1JXH - chains A and B; structure by X-ray diffraction, 2.30 A resolution.

[Chain A (and B)]
Name: Phosphomethylpyrimidine kinase
Organism: Salmonella typhimurium
Notes: EC 2.7.4.7; chain B of this document is another copy of the same molecule, construct and numbering; everything in this record applies to it too
UniProt: P55882 (THID_SALTY); numbering as in UniProt (aligned over 1-266)
Amino-acid sequence (288 residues; row label = number of the first residue in the row; numbers below 1 keep their minus sign (Met-21 is residue -21)):
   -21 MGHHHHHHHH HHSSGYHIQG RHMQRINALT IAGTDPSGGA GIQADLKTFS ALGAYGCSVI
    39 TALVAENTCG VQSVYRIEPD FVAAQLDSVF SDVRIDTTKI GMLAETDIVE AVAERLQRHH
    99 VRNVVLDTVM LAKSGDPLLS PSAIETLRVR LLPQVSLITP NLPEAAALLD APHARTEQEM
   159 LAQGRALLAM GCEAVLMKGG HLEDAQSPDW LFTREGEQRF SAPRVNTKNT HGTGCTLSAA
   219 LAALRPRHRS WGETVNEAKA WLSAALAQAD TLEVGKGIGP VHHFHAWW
Unresolved in the structure: -21 to 0, 110-115, 178-186, 199-201
Construct notes: expression tag (-21 to 0)

[Chain A / chain B interface]
Pairs across the interface (95; chain A residue first):
  Arg3(A) - Thr249(B)  hydrogen bond
  Arg3(A) - Glu251(B)
  Arg3(A) - His260(B)
  Arg3(A) - Trp266(B)  hydrogen bond (side chain-backbone)
  Asn5(A) - Glu251(B)  hydrogen bond (side chain-backbone)
  Thr12(A) - Ile38(B)
  Pro14(A) - Cys35(B)
  Pro14(A) - Ser36(B)  hydrogen bond (backbone-backbone)
  Pro14(A) - Val67(B)  hydrophobic
  Ser15(A) - Tyr33(B)  hydrogen bond (backbone-side chain)
  Ser15(A) - Cys35(B)
  Gly16(A) - Tyr33(B)  hydrogen bond (backbone-side chain)
  Gly16(A) - Gly34(B)
  Gly17(A) - Tyr33(B)  hydrogen bond (backbone-side chain)
  Gln21(A) - Leu24(B)
  Gln21(A) - Ser36(B)  hydrogen bond
  Leu24(A) - Gln21(B)
  Lys25(A) - Tyr33(B)
  Lys25(A) - Gly34(B)  hydrogen bond (side chain-backbone)
  Ser28(A) - Phe262(B)
  Ser28(A) - Trp266(B)  hydrogen bond (backbone-side chain)
  Gly31(A) - Trp266(B)
  Ala32(A) - Trp266(B)
  Tyr33(A) - Ser15(B)  hydrogen bond (side chain-backbone)
  Tyr33(A) - Gly16(B)  hydrogen bond (side chain-backbone)
  Tyr33(A) - Gly17(B)  hydrogen bond (side chain-backbone)
  Tyr33(A) - Lys25(B)
  Tyr33(A) - Val252(B)  hydrophobic
  Tyr33(A) - Pro258(B)
  Tyr33(A) - Trp266(B)
  Gly34(A) - Gly16(B)
  Gly34(A) - Lys25(B)  hydrogen bond (backbone-side chain)
  Cys35(A) - Pro14(B)
  Cys35(A) - Ser15(B)
  Ser36(A) - Pro14(B)  hydrogen bond (backbone-backbone)
  Ser36(A) - Gln21(B)  hydrogen bond
  Ile38(A) - Thr12(B)
  Ile38(A) - Ile38(B)  hydrophobic
  Ile38(A) - Leu41(B)  hydrophobic
  Leu41(A) - Ile38(B)  hydrophobic
  Leu41(A) - Ile55(B)  hydrophobic
  Leu41(A) - Phe59(B)  hydrophobic
  Val42(A) - Phe59(B)
  Ala43(A) - Phe59(B)
  Ala43(A) - Ser66(B)
  Glu44(A) - Ser66(B)
  Asn45(A) - Ser66(B)  hydrogen bond (side chain-backbone)
  Asn45(A) - Ser69(B)
  Asn45(A) - Asp70(B)
  Thr46(A) - Asp70(B)  hydrogen bond (backbone-side chain)
  Cys47(A) - Asp70(B)
  Gln50(A) - Ser66(B)  hydrogen bond
  Ser51(A) - Phe59(B)
  Tyr53(A) - Ile55(B)  hydrophobic
  Tyr53(A) - Glu56(B)  hydrogen bond (side chain-backbone)
  Tyr53(A) - Phe59(B)  hydrophobic
  Ile55(A) - Leu41(B)  hydrophobic
  Ile55(A) - Tyr53(B)  hydrophobic
  Glu56(A) - Tyr53(B)  hydrogen bond (backbone-side chain)
  Phe59(A) - Leu41(B)  hydrophobic
  Phe59(A) - Val42(B)
  Phe59(A) - Ala43(B)
  Phe59(A) - Ser51(B)
  Phe59(A) - Tyr53(B)  hydrophobic
  Ser66(A) - Ala43(B)
  Ser66(A) - Glu44(B)
  Ser66(A) - Asn45(B)  hydrogen bond (backbone-side chain)
  Ser66(A) - Gln50(B)  hydrogen bond
  Val67(A) - Pro14(B)  hydrophobic
  Ser69(A) - Asn45(B)
  Ser69(A) - Lys254(B)
  Asp70(A) - Asn45(B)
  Asp70(A) - Thr46(B)  hydrogen bond (side chain-backbone)
  Asp70(A) - Cys47(B)
  Asp70(A) - Gly253(B)
  Asp70(A) - Lys254(B)  hydrogen bond (side chain-backbone)
  Arg72(A) - Glu251(B)  salt bridge
  Thr249(A) - Arg3(B)  hydrogen bond
  Glu251(A) - Arg3(B)
  Glu251(A) - Asn5(B)  hydrogen bond (backbone-side chain)
  Glu251(A) - Arg72(B)  salt bridge
  Val252(A) - Tyr33(B)  hydrophobic
  Gly253(A) - Asp70(B)
  Gly253(A) - Val71(B)
  Lys254(A) - Ser69(B)
  Lys254(A) - Asp70(B)  hydrogen bond (backbone-side chain)
  Pro258(A) - Tyr33(B)
  His260(A) - Arg3(B)
  Phe262(A) - Ser28(B)
  Trp265(A) - Trp265(B)  hydrophobic
  Trp266(A) - Arg3(B)  hydrogen bond (backbone-side chain)
  Trp266(A) - Ser28(B)  hydrogen bond (side chain-backbone)
  Trp266(A) - Gly31(B)
  Trp266(A) - Ala32(B)
  Trp266(A) - Tyr33(B)
Also at the interface, not in a pair above, chain A (53 interface residues in all): Ile20, Arg54, Ala62, Gln63, Val71, Leu250, Gly255
Also at the interface, not in a pair above, chain B (53 interface residues in all): Ile20, Arg54, Ala62, Gln63, Leu250, Gly255

[Summary]
The chain A/chain B interface involves 53 residues from each chain; the contacts include 30 hydrogen bonds and
2 salt bridges. Among the polar pairs are Arg72(A)-Glu251(B), Arg3(A)-Thr249(B) and Arg3(A)-Trp266(B).
Chain A and chain B are both Phosphomethylpyrimidine kinase (Salmonella typhimurium); the structure,
4-Amino-5-hydroxymethyl-2-methylpyrimidine Phosphate Kinase from Salmonella typhimurium, was determined by
X-ray diffraction, deposited together with 1JXI.
